PDB entry 8FNL | electron microscopy, 2.80 A resolution | chains B and C of the 12 polymer chains in the assembly

# Chain B (and C)
Protein: Lamina-associated polypeptide 2, isoform alpha, Integrase chimera
Organism: Homo sapiens
Notes: EC 2.7.7.-, 3.1.-.-; chain C of this document is another copy of the same molecule, construct and numbering; everything in this record applies to it too
UniProtKB: chimeric construct of P42166, P12497: residues -53 to -3 from P42166 (LAP2A_HUMAN) positions 50-100 (UniProt number = residue number + 103); residues 1-288 from P12497 positions 1148-1435 (UniProt number = residue number + 1147)
Sequence (364 residues; each row starts with the number of its first residue; numbers below 1 keep their minus sign (Gly-75 is residue -75)):
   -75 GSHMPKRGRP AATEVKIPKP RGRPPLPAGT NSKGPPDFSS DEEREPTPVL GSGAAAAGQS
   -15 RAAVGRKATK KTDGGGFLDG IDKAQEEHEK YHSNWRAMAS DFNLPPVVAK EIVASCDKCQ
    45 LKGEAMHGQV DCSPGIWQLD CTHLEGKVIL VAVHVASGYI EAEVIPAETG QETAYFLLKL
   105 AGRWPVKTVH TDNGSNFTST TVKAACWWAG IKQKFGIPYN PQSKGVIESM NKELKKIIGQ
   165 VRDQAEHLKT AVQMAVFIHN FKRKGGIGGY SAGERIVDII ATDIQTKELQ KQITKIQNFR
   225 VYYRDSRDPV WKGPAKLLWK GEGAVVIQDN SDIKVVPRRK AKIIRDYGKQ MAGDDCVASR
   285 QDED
Disordered / not traced: -75 to 1, 45-56, 140-148, 229-234, 271-288 (chain C: -75 to 211, 278-288)
Sequence notes: expression tag (-75 to -54); conflict Gln-17 (Arg86 in P42166); linker (-2 to 0); engineered mutation Lys138 (Glu1285 in P12497), Lys148 (Gln1295 in P12497)
Curated features (UniProtKB/Swiss-Prot):
  - modified residue: Thr-46 (Phosphothreonine), Ser-44 (Phosphoserine), Ser-37 (Phosphoserine), Ser-36 (Phosphoserine), Thr-29 (Phosphothreonine), Ser-24 (Phosphoserine), Arg-15 (Omega-N-methylarginine)
  - zinc finger: Asp3 to Gln44 (Integrase-type)
  - DNA-binding region: Phe223 to Asp270 (Integrase-type)
  - binding site (Zn(2+)): His12, His16, Cys40, Cys43
  - binding site (Mg(2+)): Asp64, Asp116, Glu152
From the paper describing this entry:
  - mutagenesis - E138K/G140A/Q148K (1.0 kcal/mol): decreased binding to DTG (from molecular simulation)
  - catalytic residues: Glu152 (citing earlier work)
  - mutagenesis - G140A (3- to 5-fold), G140S (3- to 5-fold), Q148K (5- to 10-fold): decreased catalytic activity
  - mutagenesis - E138K: unchanged catalytic activity
  - mutagenesis - Q148K: decreased growth

# How chain B and chain C interact
Pairs across the interface (14; chain B residue first):
  Trp19(B) with Met275(C), hydrophobic
  Pro30(B) with Gln274(C); Met275(C), hydrophobic; Gly277(C)
  Ala205(B) with Tyr271(C)
  Gln209(B) with Tyr271(C); Gln274(C); Met275(C)
  Glu212(B) with Gly272(C)
  Leu213(B) with Met275(C)
  Gln216(B) with Gly272(C); Met275(C); Ala276(C), hydrogen bond (side chain-backbone)
  Trp243(B) with Ala276(C)
Other interface residues (no listed pair), chain B (9 interface residues in all): Val31

# In short
9 residues of chain B face 6 of chain C across their interface; the contacts include 1 hydrogen bond. The
hydrogen-bonded pair is Gln216(B)-Ala276(C). From the paper: the catalytic residue Glu152(B); G140A, G140S and
Q148K of chain B reduce catalytic activity; 5 substitutions were tested in all.
Chain B and chain C are both Lamina-associated polypeptide 2, isoform alpha, Integrase chimera (Homo sapiens);
the structure, Structure of E138K/Q148K HIV-1 intasome with Dolutegravir bound, was determined by electron
microscopy together with 8FND, 8FNG, 8FNH, 8FNJ, 8FNM, 8FNO, 8FNP and 8FNQ from the same study.
